PDB entry 6DZP | electron microscopy, 3.42 A resolution | chains A and D of the 34 polymer chains in the assembly

Chain A:
Molecule: 23S rRNA
From: Mycobacterium smegmatis str. MC2 155
Sequence (3119 nucleotides; row label = number of the first residue in the row):
     2 AAGUGUUUAA GGGCGCAUGG UGGAUGCCUU GGCACUGGGA GCCGAUGAAG GACGUAGGAG
    62 GCUGCGAUAA GCCUCGGGGA GCUGUCAACC GAGCGUUGAU CCGAGGAUGU CCGAAUGGGG
   122 AAACCCGGCA CGAGUGAUGU CGUGUCACCA GGCGCUGAAU AUAUAGGCGU CUGGGGGGAA
   182 CGCGGGGAAG UGAAACAUCU CAGUACCCGU AGGAAGAGAA AACAAAAUGU GAUUCCGUGA
   242 GUAGUGGCGA GCGAAAGCGG AGGAUGGCUA AACCGUAUGC AUGUGAUACC GGGUAGGGGU
   302 UGUGUGUGCG GGGUUGUGGG ACCUAUCUUU CCGGCUCUAC CUGGCUGGAG GGCAGUGAGA
   362 AAAUGUUGUG GUUAGCGGAA AUGGCUUGGG AUGGCCUGCC GUAGACGGUG AGAGCCCGGU
   422 ACGUGAAAAC CCGACGUCUG UCUUGAUGGU GUUCCCGAGU AGCAGCGGGC CCGUGGAAUC
   482 UGCUGUGAAU CUGCCGGGAC CACCCGGUAA GCCUGAAUAC UUCCCAGUGA CCGAUAGCGG
   542 AUUAGUACCG UGAGGGAAUG GUGAAAAGUA CCCCGGGAGG GGAGUGAAAG AGUACCUGAA
   602 ACCGUGCGCU UACAAUCCGU CAGAGCCCUC GACGUGUCGU GGGGUGAUGG CGUGCCUUUU
   662 GAAGAAUGAG CCUGCGAGUC AGGGACAUGU CGCGAGGUUA ACCCGGGUGG GGUAGCCGCA
   722 GCGAAAGCGA GUCUGAAUAG GGCGUAUCCA CACAAGAGUG UGUGGUGUAG UGGUGUGUUC
   782 UGGACCCGAA GCGGAGUGAU CUACCCAUGG CCAGGGUGAA GCGCGGGUAA GACCGCGUGG
   842 AGGCCCGAAC CCACUUAGGU UGAAGACUGA GGGGAUGAGC UGUGGGUAGG GGUGAAAGGC
   902 CAAUCAAACU CCGUGAUAGC UGGUUCUCCC CGAAAUGCAU UUAGGUGCAG CGUCGCAUGU
   962 UUCUUGCCGG AGGUAGAGCU ACUGGAUGGC CGAUGGGCCC CACAGGGUUA CUGACGUCAG
  1022 CCAAACUCCG AAUGCCGGUA AGUCCAAGAG UGCGGCAGUG AGACGGCGGG GGAUAAGCUC
  1082 CGUGCGUCGA GAGGGAAACA GCCCAGAUCG CCGGCUAAGG CCCCUAAGCG UGUGCUAAGU
  1142 GGAAAAGGAU GUGCAGUCGC GAAGACAACC AGGAGGUUGG CUUAGAAGCA GCCACCCUUG
  1202 AAAGAGUGCG UAAUAGCUCA CUGGUCAAGU GAUUGUGCGC CGAUAAUGUA GCGGGGCUCA
  1262 AGCACACCGC CGAAGCCGCG GCAGCCAACG UGUUGGCUGG GUAGGGGAGC GUCCUGCAUC
  1322 CGGUGAAGCC GCCGAGUGAU CGAGUGGUGG AGGGUGUGGG AGUGAGAAUG CAGGCAUGAG
  1382 UAGCGAUUAG GCAAGUGAGA ACCUUGCCCG CCGAAAGACC AAGGGUUCCU GGGCCAGGCC
  1442 AGUCCGCCCA GGGUGAGUCG GGACCUAAGG CGAGGCCGAC AGGCGUAGUC GAUGGACAAC
  1502 GGGUUGAUAU UCCCGUACCC GUGUAUGUGC GUCCAUGAUG AAUCAGCGGU ACUAACCAUC
  1562 CAAAACCACC GUGACCGCAC CUUUCGGGGU GUGGCGUUGG UGGGGCUGCA UGGGACCUUC
  1622 GUUGGUAGUA GUCAAGCGAU GGGGUGACGC AGGAAGGUAG CCGUACCGGU CAGUGGUAAU
  1682 ACCGGGGUAA GCCUGUAGGG AGUCAGAUAG GUAAAUCCGU CUGGCAUAUA UCCUGAGAGG
  1742 UGAUGCAUAG CCGAGUGAGG CGAAUUCGGU GAUCCUAUGC UGCCGAGAAA AGCCUCUAGC
  1802 GAGGACAUAC ACGGCCCGUA CCCCAAACCA ACACAGGUGG UCAGGUAGAG AAUACUAAGG
  1862 CGUACGAGUG AACUAUGGUU AAGGAACUCG GCAAAAUGCC CCCGUAACUU CGGGAGAAGG
  1922 GGGACCCACA UGGCGUGUAA GCCUUUACGG CCCAAGCGUG AGUGGGUGGC ACAAACCAGU
  1982 GAGAAGCGAC UGUUUACUAA AAACACAGGU CCGUGCGAAG UCGCAAGACG AUGUAUACGG
  2042 ACUGACGCCU GCCCGGUGCU GGAAGGUUAA GAGGACCCGU UAACUCCCUU UGGGGGUGAA
  2102 GCGGAGAAUU UAAGCCCCAG UAAACGGCGG UGGUAACUAU AACCAUCCUA AGGUAGCGAA
  2162 AUUCCUUGUC GGGUAAGUUC CGACCUGCAC GAAUGGCGUA ACGACUUCUC AACUGUCUCA
  2222 ACCAUAGACU CGGCGAAAUU GCACUACGAG UAAAGAUGCU CGUUACGCGC GGCAGGACGA
  2282 AAAGACCCCG GGACCUUCAC UACAACUUGG UAUUGGUGCU CGAUACGGUU UGUGUAGGAU
  2342 AGGUGGGAGA CUGUGAAGCU CACACGCCAG UGUGGGUGGA GUCGUUGUUG AAAUACCACU
  2402 CUGAUCGUAU UGGGCCUCUA ACCUCGGACC GUAUAUCCGG UUCAGGGACA GUGCCUGGUG
  2462 GGUAGUUUAA CUGGGGCGGU UGCCUCCUAA AAUGUAACGG AGGCGCCCAA AGGUUCCCUC
  2522 AACCUGGACG GCAAUCAGGU GUUGAGUGUA AGUGCACAAG GGAGCUUGAC UGCGAGACGG
  2582 ACAUGUCGAG CAGGGACGAA AGUCGGGACU AGUGAUCCGG CACCUCUGAG UGGAAGGGGU
  2642 GUCGCUCAAC GGAUAAAAGG UACCCCGGGG AUAACAGGCU GAUCUUCCCC AAGAGUCCAU
  2702 AUCGACGGGA UGGUUUGGCA CCUCGAUGUC GGCUCGUCGC AUCCUGGGGC UGGAGCAGGU
  2762 CCCAAGGGUU GGGCUGUUCG CCCAUUAAAG CGGCACGCGA GCUGGGUUUA GAACGUCGUG
  2822 AGACAGUUCG GUCUCUAUCC GCCGCGCGCG UCAGAAGCUU GAGGAAACCU GUCCCUAGUA
  2882 CGAGAGGACC GGGACGGACG AACCUCUGGU AUACCAGUUG UCCCACCAGG GGCACGGCUG
  2942 GAUAGCCACG UUCGGACAGG AUAACCGCUG AAAGCAUCUA AGCGGGAAAC CUCUUCCAAG
  3002 ACCAGGCUUC UCACCCUCUA GGAGGGAUAA GGCCCCCCGC AGACCACGGG AUUGAUAGAC
  3062 CAGACCUGGA AGCCUAGUAA UAGGUGCAGG GAACUGGCAC UAACCGGCCG AAAACUUAC

Chain D:
Protein: 50S ribosomal protein L3
From: Mycobacterium smegmatis (strain ATCC 700084 / mc(2)155)
Reference sequence: A0QSD1 (RL3_MYCS2); numbering as in UniProt (aligned over 1-217)
Chain sequence (217 residues; each row starts with the number of its first residue):
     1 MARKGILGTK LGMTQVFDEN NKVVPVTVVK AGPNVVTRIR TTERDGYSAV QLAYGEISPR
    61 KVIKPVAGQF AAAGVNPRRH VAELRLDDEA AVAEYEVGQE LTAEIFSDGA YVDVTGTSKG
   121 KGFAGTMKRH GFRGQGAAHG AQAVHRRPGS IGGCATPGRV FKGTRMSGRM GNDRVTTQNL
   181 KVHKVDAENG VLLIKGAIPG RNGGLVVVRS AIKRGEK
Not modelled in the structure: 1, 216-217

How chain A and chain D interact:
Pairs across the interface (171):
  A858(A) with Gly140(D), phosphate contact
  G859(A) with Ala141(D), phosphate contact; Gln142(D), phosphate contact; Ala143(D), phosphate contact
  G860(A) with Gln142(D), hydrogen bond to the phosphate
  U861(A) with Gln142(D), hydrogen bond to the base
  U1248(A) with Thr156(D), base contact; Pro157(D), base contact; Arg159(D), hydrogen bond to the base
  A1872(A) with Phe123(D), hydrogen bond to the sugar
  A1873(A) with Phe123(D), sugar contact; Gly125(D), sugar contact
  C1874(A) with Arg146(D), salt bridge to the phosphate
  U1875(A) with Ala143(D), sugar contact; His145(D), hydrogen bond to the phosphate; Arg146(D), hydrogen bond to the phosphate
  A1876(A) with Ala143(D), phosphate contact; His145(D), salt bridge to the phosphate
  C1888(A) with His139(D), hydrogen bond to the base
  U1889(A) with His139(D), sugar contact
  G1891(A) with His139(D), hydrogen bond to the base
  C1893(A) with Ala138(D), base contact; His139(D), stacking on the base
  U2217(A) with Ala137(D), phosphate contact; His139(D), sugar contact
  C2218(A) with Gly136(D), phosphate contact; Ala137(D), hydrogen bond to the phosphate
  A2221(A) with Arg133(D), phosphate contact
  A2222(A) with Met127(D), phosphate contact; Arg146(D), salt bridge to the phosphate
  C2248(A) with Arg159(D), phosphate contact
  G2256(A) with Ala155(D), base contact; Thr156(D), base contact
  G2272(A) with Phe123(D), base contact
  G2273(A) with Met166(D), base contact; Ser167(D), sugar contact
  C2274(A) with Ile151(D), base contact; Met166(D), base contact
  A2275(A) with Arg147(D), salt bridge to the phosphate; Gly149(D), sugar contact; Ile151(D), phosphate contact
  G2276(A) with Ile151(D), sugar contact; Gly152(D), sugar contact; Gly153(D), hydrogen bond to the sugar; Cys154(D), sugar contact; Gly158(D), hydrogen bond to the base; Arg159(D), sugar contact; Val160(D), base contact
  G2277(A) with Cys154(D), phosphate contact; Ala155(D), sugar contact; Gly158(D), sugar contact
  U2735(A) with Arg133(D), hydrogen bond to the sugar; Gly134(D), sugar contact; Pro148(D), hydrogen bond to the sugar; Gly149(D), base contact; Ser150(D), hydrogen bond to the base
  C2736(A) with Phe132(D), phosphate contact; Arg133(D), salt bridge to the phosphate; Ser150(D), base contact
  G2737(A) with Arg165(D), salt bridge to the phosphate
  C2795(A) with Thr156(D), hydrogen bond to the sugar
  A2796(A) with Cys154(D), hydrogen bond to the phosphate; Ala155(D), base contact; Thr156(D), phosphate contact
  G2798(A) with Gly152(D), base contact; Gly153(D), sugar contact; Cys154(D), hydrogen bond to the sugar
  C2799(A) with Ser150(D), hydrogen bond to the base; Gly152(D), sugar contact; Gly153(D), sugar contact; Cys154(D), sugar contact
  G2802(A) with Gln135(D), base contact; Arg147(D), salt bridge to the phosphate; Gly149(D), sugar contact
  C2803(A) with Ala141(D), sugar contact; Gln142(D), phosphate contact; Val144(D), sugar contact
  U2804(A) with Gly140(D), sugar contact; Gln142(D), phosphate contact
  G2842(A) with Arg159(D), sugar contact; Val160(D), hydrogen bond to the sugar
  C2843(A) with Val160(D), sugar contact; Lys162(D), phosphate contact; Thr164(D), sugar contact; Met166(D), base contact
  C2844(A) with Arg129(D), hydrogen bond to the sugar; Gly163(D), phosphate contact; Thr164(D), sugar contact; Met166(D), sugar contact; Ser167(D), base contact
  G2845(A) with Arg129(D), phosphate contact; Arg169(D), hydrogen bond to the sugar
  C2846(A) with Arg169(D), phosphate contact
  G2858(A) with Gln69(D), hydrogen bond to the base
  C2859(A) with Arg40(D), hydrogen bond to the base; Gln51(D), sugar contact; Val81(D), sugar contact; Glu83(D), hydrogen bond to the sugar
  U2860(A) with Tyr47(D), hydrogen bond to the sugar; Glu83(D), sugar contact
  U2861(A) with Arg85(D), salt bridge to the phosphate
  G2862(A) with Arg85(D), salt bridge to the phosphate
  A2902(A) with Arg129(D), phosphate contact
  A2903(A) with Ser118(D), phosphate contact; Pro199(D), sugar contact
  C2904(A) with Met13(D), hydrogen bond to the sugar; Ser118(D), hydrogen bond to the phosphate; Lys119(D), hydrogen bond to the phosphate; Ala197(D), sugar contact; Ile198(D), sugar contact; Pro199(D), sugar contact; Gly200(D), sugar contact
  C2905(A) with Met13(D), sugar contact; Lys119(D), phosphate contact
  U2906(A) with Met13(D), sugar contact; Thr14(D), hydrogen bond to the sugar; Gln15(D), sugar contact; Pro25(D), base contact
  C2907(A) with Gln15(D), hydrogen bond to the sugar
  C2947(A) with Lys119(D), salt bridge to the phosphate; Lys121(D), phosphate contact
  C2948(A) with Lys121(D), salt bridge to the phosphate; Lys128(D), salt bridge to the phosphate
  U2952(A) with Pro25(D), sugar contact
  U2953(A) with Gly196(D), sugar contact
  C2954(A) with Gln178(D), hydrogen bond to the sugar; Asn179(D), phosphate contact
  G2955(A) with Asn179(D), sugar contact; Lys213(D), hydrogen bond to the phosphate
  G2956(A) with Lys213(D), salt bridge to the phosphate
  A2957(A) with Ile212(D), base contact; Lys213(D), base contact
  U2995(A) with Gln178(D), sugar contact; Ile212(D), phosphate contact
  U2996(A) with Thr176(D), hydrogen bond to the phosphate; Gln178(D), sugar contact; Ile212(D), phosphate contact
  C2997(A) with Arg174(D), salt bridge to the phosphate; Thr176(D), hydrogen bond to the phosphate
  C2998(A) with Arg174(D), phosphate contact
  C3008(A) with Arg38(D), hydrogen bond to the sugar; Arg40(D), hydrogen bond to the base; Arg44(D), phosphate contact; Asp45(D), hydrogen bond to the sugar
  U3009(A) with Arg38(D), hydrogen bond to the sugar; Arg44(D), salt bridge to the phosphate; Gln69(D), base contact
  U3010(A) with Lys64(D), sugar contact; Pro65(D), hydrogen bond to the sugar; Gly68(D), sugar contact; Gln69(D), sugar contact
  C3011(A) with Lys64(D), sugar contact; Pro65(D), sugar contact
  A3031(A) with Lys64(D), phosphate contact
  G3032(A) with Ile63(D), phosphate contact
  C3041(A) with Lys119(D), base contact; Arg201(D), sugar contact
  A3042(A) with Gly120(D), phosphate contact; Arg201(D), salt bridge to the phosphate
  G3043(A) with Gly120(D), phosphate contact; Lys121(D), hydrogen bond to the phosphate; Gly122(D), hydrogen bond to the phosphate; Arg169(D), sugar contact
  A3044(A) with Gly122(D), phosphate contact; Phe123(D), hydrogen bond to the phosphate; Arg169(D), phosphate contact
  A3047(A) with Arg169(D), base contact
  G3050(A) with Arg79(D), phosphate contact
  G3051(A) with Lys61(D), salt bridge to the phosphate
  A3052(A) with Lys61(D), phosphate contact
  U3054(A) with Arg60(D), base contact
Other interface residues (no listed pair), chain A (89 interface residues in all): G1249, C2223, G2249, G2805, A2857, G2946, G3007, U3012, G3033, C3046
Other interface residues (no listed pair), chain D (90 interface residues in all): Val66, Ala82, Ala124, Gly168, Met170, Asn172, Val175, Thr177, Leu180, Lys195, Asn202

Summary:
89 residues of chain A face 90 of chain D across their interface; the contacts include 42 hydrogen bonds, 17
salt bridges and 1 aromatic stacking contact. Polar pairs include U861(A)-Gln142(D), U1248(A)-Arg159(D) and
C1888(A)-His139(D).
Here chain A is 23S rRNA (Mycobacterium smegmatis str. MC2 155) and chain D is 50S ribosomal protein L3
(Mycobacterium smegmatis (strain ATCC 700084 / mc(2)155)). Entry 6DZP (Cryo-EM Structure of Mycobacterium
smegmatis C(minus) 50S ribosomal subunit) was determined by electron microscopy, deposited together with 6DZI
and 6DZK.
